3BG9 - chains A and B; structure by X-ray diffraction, 3.00 A resolution.

Chain A (and B):
Molecule: Pyruvate carboxylase, mitochondrial
Organism: Homo sapiens
Notes: EC 6.4.1.1; fragment: CT+PT+BCCP Domain; chain B of this document is another copy of the same molecule, construct and numbering; everything in this record applies to it too
Reference sequence: P11498 (PYC_HUMAN); residue numbers follow UniProt; this construct covers 482-1178
Amino-acid sequence (718 residues; numbered 461 to 1178; the number before each row is that of its first residue):
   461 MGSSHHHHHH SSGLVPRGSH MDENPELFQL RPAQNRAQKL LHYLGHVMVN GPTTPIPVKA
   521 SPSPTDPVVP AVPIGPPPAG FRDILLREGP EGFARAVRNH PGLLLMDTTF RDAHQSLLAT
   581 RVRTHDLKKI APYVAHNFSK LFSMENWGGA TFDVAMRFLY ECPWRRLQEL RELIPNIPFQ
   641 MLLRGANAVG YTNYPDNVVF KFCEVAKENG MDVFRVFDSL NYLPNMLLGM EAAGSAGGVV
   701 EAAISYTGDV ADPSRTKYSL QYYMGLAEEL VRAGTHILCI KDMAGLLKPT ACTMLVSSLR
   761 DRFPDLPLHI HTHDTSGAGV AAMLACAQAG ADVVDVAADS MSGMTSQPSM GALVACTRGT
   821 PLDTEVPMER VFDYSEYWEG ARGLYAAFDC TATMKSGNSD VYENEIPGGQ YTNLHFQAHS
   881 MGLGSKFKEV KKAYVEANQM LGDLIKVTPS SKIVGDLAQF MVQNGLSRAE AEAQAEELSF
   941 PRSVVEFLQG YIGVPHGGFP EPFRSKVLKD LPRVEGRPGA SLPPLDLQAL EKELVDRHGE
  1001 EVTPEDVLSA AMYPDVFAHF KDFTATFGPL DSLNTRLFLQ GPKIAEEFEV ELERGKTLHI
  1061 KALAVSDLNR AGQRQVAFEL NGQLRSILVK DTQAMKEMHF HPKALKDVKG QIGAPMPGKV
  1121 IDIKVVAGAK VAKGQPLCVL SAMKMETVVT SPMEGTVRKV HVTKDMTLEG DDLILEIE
Disordered / not traced: 461-493, 1095-1178
Sequence notes: expression tag (461-481); engineered mutation Ala-1077 (Phe in P11498)
UniProt features mapped onto this chain:
  - binding site (substrate): Arg-571 to Gln-575, Arg-644, Thr-908
  - binding site (Mn(2+)): Asp-572, Lys-741, His-771, His-773
  - modified residue: Lys-589 (N6-acetyllysine), Lys-661 (N6-acetyllysine), Lys-717 (N6-acetyllysine), Lys-741 (N6-carboxylysine), Lys-748 (N6-acetyllysine), Lys-892 (N6-acetyllysine), Lys-969 (N6-acetyllysine), Lys-992 (N6-acetyllysine), Thr-1003 (Phosphothreonine), Lys-1061 (N6-acetyllysine), Lys-1090 (N6-acetyllysine), Lys-1124 (N6-acetyllysine), Lys-1144 (N6-biotinyllysine)
  - natural variant: Arg-583 (R583L: In PC deficiency), Ala-610 (A610T: In PC deficiency), Arg-631 (R631Q: In PC deficiency), Met-743 (M743I: In PC deficiency), Val-1131 to Lys-1133 (deletion: In PC deficiency)
Metal / ion sites: Mn2+ near Asp-572 (its only coordinating residue here)

Interface between chain A and chain B:
Pairs across the interface (58; chain A residue first):
  Lys-748(A) with Ala-815(B), hydrogen bond (side chain-backbone); Arg-818(B)
  Pro-749(A) with Cys-816(B)
  Thr-750(A) with Thr-820(B)
  Ser-776(A) with Ser-809(B); Ala-812(B)
  Gly-777(A) with Val-780(B); Ala-812(B)
  Ala-778(A) with Cys-816(B), hydrophobic
  Val-780(A) with Gly-777(B)
  Ala-781(A) with Ala-781(B), hydrophobic; Leu-784(B), hydrophobic
  Asp-799(A) with Ser-856(B), hydrogen bond (backbone-side chain); Ser-859(B), hydrogen bond (side chain-backbone)
  Ser-800(A) with Ser-856(B)
  Ser-802(A) with Ser-856(B)
  Met-804(A) with Met-804(B), hydrophobic
  Ser-809(A) with Ser-776(B)
  Gly-811(A) with Ser-859(B)
  Ala-812(A) with Ser-776(B); Gly-777(B)
  Ala-815(A) with Lys-748(B), hydrogen bond (backbone-side chain); Tyr-862(B), hydrophobic
  Cys-816(A) with Pro-749(B); Thr-750(B); Ala-778(B), hydrophobic
  Arg-818(A) with Lys-748(B)
  Thr-820(A) with Thr-750(B)
  Met-828(A) with Ser-859(B); Tyr-862(B), hydrophobic
  Phe-832(A) with Ser-859(B); Asp-860(B)
  Asp-833(A) with Lys-888(B), salt bridge
  Glu-836(A) with Lys-888(B), salt bridge
  Glu-839(A) with His-875(B), salt bridge; His-879(B), salt bridge
  Arg-842(A) with Lys-855(B)
  Asp-849(A) with Lys-855(B), salt bridge
  Thr-851(A) with Thr-851(B); Lys-855(B)
  Lys-855(A) with Arg-842(B); Asp-849(B), salt bridge; Thr-851(B)
  Ser-856(A) with Asp-799(B), hydrogen bond (side chain-backbone); Ser-800(B)
  Asn-858(A) with Asp-799(B)
  Ser-859(A) with Asp-799(B), hydrogen bond (backbone-side chain); Gly-811(B); Val-831(B); Phe-832(B)
  Asp-860(A) with Phe-832(B)
  Tyr-862(A) with Ala-815(B), hydrophobic; Met-828(B), hydrophobic
  Glu-863(A) with Phe-832(B)
  His-875(A) with Glu-839(B), salt bridge
  His-879(A) with Glu-839(B), salt bridge
  Lys-888(A) with Asp-833(B), salt bridge; Glu-836(B), salt bridge
Also at the interface, not in a pair above, chain A (39 interface residues in all): Leu-784, Val-831
Also at the interface, not in a pair above, chain B (39 interface residues in all): Ser-802, Asn-858, Glu-863

In short:
Chain A and chain B each contribute 39 residues to their interface, with 6 hydrogen bonds and 10 salt bridges.
Polar pairs include Asp-833(A)/Lys-888(B), Glu-836(A)/Lys-888(B) and Glu-839(A)/His-875(B). From UniProt: 7
substrate-binding residues and 4 Mn2+-binding residues on chain A.
Both chains are Pyruvate carboxylase, mitochondrial (Homo sapiens). Entry 3BG9 (Crystal Structure of Human
Pyruvate Carboxylase (missing the biotin carboxylase domain at the N-terminus) F1077A Mutant) was determined
by X-ray diffraction (same publication as 3BG3 and 3BG5).
